Entry 6LPB (electron microscopy, 3.90 A resolution); this record covers chains B and N of the 6 polymer chains in the assembly.

[Chain B]
Name: Guanine nucleotide-binding protein G(I)/G(S)/G(T) subunit beta-1
From: Rattus norvegicus
Reference sequence: P54311 (GBB1_RAT); residues 2-340 here = UniProt positions 2-340
Chain sequence (351 residues; numbered -10 to 340; the number before each row is that of its first residue; numbers below 1 keep their minus sign (Met-10 is residue -10)):
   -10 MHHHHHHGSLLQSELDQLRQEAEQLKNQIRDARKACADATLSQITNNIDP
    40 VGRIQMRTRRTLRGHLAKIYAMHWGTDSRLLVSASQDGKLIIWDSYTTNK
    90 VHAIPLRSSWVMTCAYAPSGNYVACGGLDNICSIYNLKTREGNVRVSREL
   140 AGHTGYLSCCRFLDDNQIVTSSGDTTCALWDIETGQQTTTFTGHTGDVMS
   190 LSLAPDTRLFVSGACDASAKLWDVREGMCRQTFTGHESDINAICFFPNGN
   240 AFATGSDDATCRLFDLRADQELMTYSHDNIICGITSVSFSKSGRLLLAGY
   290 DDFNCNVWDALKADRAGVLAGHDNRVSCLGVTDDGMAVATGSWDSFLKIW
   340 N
Disordered / not traced: -10 to 0
Construct notes: expression tag (-10 to 1)
Curated features (UniProtKB/Swiss-Prot):
  - modified residue: Ser2 (N-acetylserine), His266 (Phosphohistidine)

[Chain N]
Name: nanobody Nb35
Notes: antibody fragment or engineered binder
Chain sequence (137 residues; each row starts with the number of its first residue; numbers below 1 keep their minus sign (Met-1 is residue -1)):
    -1 MGQVQLQESGGGLVQPGGSLRLSCAASGFTFSNYKMNWVRQAPGKGLEWV
    49 SDISQSGASISYTGSVKGRFTISRDNAKNTLYLQMNSLKPEDTAVYYCAR
    99 CPAPFTRDCFDVTSTTYAYRGQGTQVTVSSLHHHHHH
Disordered / not traced: -1 to 0, 129-135
Cystine bridges: Cys22-Cys96

[Interface between chain B and chain N]
Contacting residue pairs (18):
  Arg19(B) with Gln1(N)
  Thr184(B) with Thr114(N), hydrogen bond
  Cys204(B) with Tyr117(N), hydrogen bond (backbone-side chain)
  Asp205(B) with Ala116(N)
  Ala206(B) with Tyr117(N)
  Thr223(B) with Gln1(N), hydrogen bond (side chain-backbone)
  Gly224(B) with Gln1(N)
  Glu226(B) with Phe27(N); Thr28(N); Arg98(N), hydrogen bond (backbone-side chain)
  Ser227(B) with Arg98(N); Pro100(N), hydrogen bond (side chain-backbone); Ala101(N); Pro102(N); Tyr117(N)
  Asp228(B) with Tyr117(N)
  Asp246(B) with Ala101(N)
  Asp247(B) with Pro102(N)
Also at the interface, not in a pair above, chain B (14 interface residues in all): His225, Ile270
Also at the interface, not in a pair above, chain N (13 interface residues in all): Val2, Gly26, Phe103

[In short]
Chain B and chain N form an interface of 14 and 13 residues respectively, with 5 hydrogen bonds. Polar
contacts include Thr184(B)-Thr114(N), Cys204(B)-Tyr117(N) and Thr223(B)-Gln1(N).
Here chain B is Guanine nucleotide-binding protein G(I)/G(S)/G(T) subunit beta-1 (Rattus norvegicus) and chain
N is nanobody Nb35. Entry 6LPB (Cryo-EM structure of the human PAC1 receptor coupled to an engineered
heterotrimeric G protein) was determined by electron microscopy.
